Entry 1J81 (X-ray diffraction, 2.20 A resolution); this record covers chains A and B.

Chain A:
Name: Ribonuclease pancreatic
Notes: EC 3.1.27.5; fragment: s peptide
UniProtKB: P61823 (RNAS1_BOVIN); residues 1-15 here correspond to UniProt positions 27-41 (UniProt number = residue number + 26)
Amino-acid sequence (16 residues; each row starts with the number of its first residue):
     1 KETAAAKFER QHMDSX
Differences from the reference sequence: amidation (16)
Modified positions: NH2 (amino group) at position 16
Curated features (UniProtKB/Swiss-Prot):
  - active site: His12 (Proton acceptor)
  - binding site (substrate): Lys7, Arg10
  - glycosylation (N-linked (Glc) (glycation) lysine): Lys1, Lys7

Chain B:
Name: Ribonuclease pancreatic
From: Bos taurus
Notes: EC 3.1.27.5; fragment: s protein
UniProtKB: P61823 (RNAS1_BOVIN); residues 21-124 here correspond to UniProt positions 47-150 (UniProt number = residue number + 26)
Amino-acid sequence (104 residues; row label = number of the first residue in the row):
    21 SSSNYCNQMM KSRNLTKDRC KPVNTFVHES LADVQAVCSQ KNVACKNGQT NCYQSYSTMS
    81 ITDCRETGSS KYPNCAYKTT QANKHIIVAC EGNPYVPVHF DASV
Not modelled in the structure: 21-23
Curated features (UniProtKB/Swiss-Prot):
  - active site: His119 (Proton donor)
  - binding site (substrate): Lys41 to Thr45, Lys66, Arg85
  - glycosylation: Asn34 (N-linked (GlcNAc...) asparagine), Lys37 (N-linked (Glc) (glycation) lysine), Lys41 (N-linked (Glc) (glycation) lysine)
Disulfides: Cys26-Cys84, Cys40-Cys95, Cys58-Cys110, Cys65-Cys72

How chain A and chain B interact:
Residue-residue contacts - 33 pairs, chain A then chain B:
  Ala4(A) with Val118(B)
  Ala5(A) with Val116(B), hydrophobic; Pro117(B)
  Phe8(A) with Val108(B), hydrophobic; Pro117(B); Val118(B); His119(B); Phe120(B)
  Glu9(A) with Arg33(B); Leu51(B); Gln55(B)
  Arg10(A) with Arg33(B), hydrogen bond (backbone-side chain); Asn34(B), hydrogen bond (side chain-backbone)
  Gln11(A) with Leu35(B); Asn44(B), hydrogen bond (backbone-side chain); Thr45(B); Phe46(B)
  His12(A) with Asn44(B), hydrogen bond; Thr45(B), hydrogen bond (side chain-backbone); Phe46(B); Val47(B), hydrogen bond (backbone-backbone); Phe120(B)
  Met13(A) with Arg33(B), hydrogen bond (backbone-side chain); Glu49(B); Ser50(B); Leu51(B), hydrophobic; Val54(B), hydrophobic
  Asp14(A) with Tyr25(B), hydrogen bond; Met29(B); Val47(B), hydrogen bond (backbone-backbone); His48(B), salt bridge
  Ser15(A) with Val47(B); Glu49(B)
Also at the interface, not in a pair above, chain B (22 interface residues in all): Lys41

Summary:
Chain A and chain B form an interface of 10 and 22 residues respectively, with 9 hydrogen bonds and 1 salt
bridge. Polar pairs include Asp14(A)-His48(B), Arg10(A)-Arg33(B) and Arg10(A)-Asn34(B).
Chain A is Ribonuclease pancreatic and chain B is Ribonuclease pancreatic (Bos taurus); the structure,
Osmolyte Stabilization of RNase, was determined by X-ray diffraction, deposited together with 1J7Z, 1J80 and
1J82.
